PDB entry 3REL | X-ray diffraction, 2.70 A resolution | chains B and J of the 10 polymer chains in the assembly

Chain B:
Molecule: Histone H4
From: Xenopus laevis
UniProt: P62799 (H4_XENLA); residues 1-102 here correspond to UniProt positions 2-103 (UniProt number = residue number + 1)
Sequence (102 residues; row label = number of the first residue in the row):
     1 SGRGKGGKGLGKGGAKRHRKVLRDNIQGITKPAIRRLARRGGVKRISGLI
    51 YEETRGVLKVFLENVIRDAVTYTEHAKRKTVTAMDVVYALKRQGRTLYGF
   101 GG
Not modelled in the structure: 1-19
Bound ions: platinum (II) ion near Met84 (its only coordinating residue here)
UniProt features mapped onto this chain:
  - DNA-binding region: Lys16 to Lys20
  - modified residue: Ser1 (N-acetylserine), Arg3 (Asymmetric dimethylarginine), Lys5 (N6-(2-hydroxyisobutyryl)lysine), Lys8 (N6-(2-hydroxyisobutyryl)lysine), Lys12 (N6-(2-hydroxyisobutyryl)lysine), Lys16 (N6-(2-hydroxyisobutyryl)lysine), Lys20 (N6,N6,N6-trimethyllysine), Lys31 (N6-(2-hydroxyisobutyryl)lysine), Lys44 (N6-(2-hydroxyisobutyryl)lysine), Ser47 (Phosphoserine), Tyr51 (Phosphotyrosine), Lys59 (N6-(2-hydroxyisobutyryl)lysine), Lys77 (N6-(2-hydroxyisobutyryl)lysine), Lys79 (N6-(2-hydroxyisobutyryl)lysine), Tyr88 (Phosphotyrosine), Lys91 (N6-(2-hydroxyisobutyryl)lysine)
  - cross-link (Glycyl lysine isopeptide (Lys-Gly)): Lys31 (interchain with G-Cter in UFM1), Lys91 (interchain with G-Cter in ubiquitin)

Chain J:
Molecule: 146-nt DNA strand
Sequence (146 nucleotides; row label = number of the first residue in the row; numbers below 1 keep their minus sign (DA-73 is residue -73)):
   -73 ATCTCCAAATATCCCTTGCGGATCGTAGAAAAAGTGTGTCAAACTGCGCT
   -23 ATCAAAGGGAAACTTCAACTGAATTCAGTTGAAGTTTCCCTTTGATAGCG
    27 CAGTTTGACACACTTTTTCTACGATCCGCAAGGGATATTTGGAGAT
Bound ions: platinum (II) ion site 1 near DG-46 (its only coordinating residue here); platinum (II) ion site 2 near DG-36 (its only coordinating residue here); platinum (II) ion site 3 near DG-16 (its only coordinating residue here); platinum (II) ion site 4 near DG-15 (its only coordinating residue here); platinum (II) ion site 5 near DG-3 (its only coordinating residue here); platinum (II) ion site 6 near DG7 (its only coordinating residue here); platinum (II) ion site 7 near DC25 (its only coordinating residue here); platinum (II) ion site 8 near DG58 (its only coordinating residue here); platinum (II) ion site 9 near DG60 (its only coordinating residue here); platinum (II) ion site 10 near DG67 (its only coordinating residue here); platinum (II) ion site 11 near DG68 (its only coordinating residue here); platinum (II) ion site 12 near DG70 (its only coordinating residue here)

How chain B and chain J interact:
Contacting residue pairs (11):
  Arg35(B) - DA8(J)  salt bridge to the phosphate
  Arg45(B) - DG7(J)  hydrogen bond to the sugar
  Arg45(B) - DA8(J)  phosphate contact
  Ile46(B) - DG7(J)  sugar contact
  Ile46(B) - DA8(J)  hydrogen bond to the phosphate
  Ser47(B) - DG7(J)  phosphate contact
  Gly48(B) - DG7(J)  hydrogen bond to the phosphate
  Arg78(B) - DA28(J)  phosphate contact
  Lys79(B) - DC27(J)  salt bridge to the phosphate
  Lys79(B) - DA28(J)  hydrogen bond to the phosphate
  Thr80(B) - DA28(J)  hydrogen bond to the phosphate
Interface residues without a listed pair, chain B (10 interface residues in all): Lys44, Lys77
Interface residues without a listed pair, chain J (6 interface residues in all): DT6, DG29

In short:
10 residues of chain B and 6 residues of chain J are in contact; the contacts include 5 hydrogen bonds and 2
salt bridges. Polar contacts include Arg45(B)-DG7(J), Ile46(B)-DA8(J) and Gly48(B)-DG7(J). UniProt lists a
DNA-binding region on chain B.
Here chain B is Histone H4 (Xenopus laevis) and chain J is a 146-nt DNA strand. Entry 3REL (2.7 Angstrom
Crystal Structure of the Nucleosome Core Particle Assembled with a 146 bp Alpha-Satellite DNA ...) was
determined by X-ray diffraction (same publication as 3REH, 3REI, 3REJ and 3REK).
